PDB entry 7W9V | electron microscopy, 3.95 A resolution | chains G and I of the 11 polymer chains in the assembly

# Chain G
Name: Histone H2A type 1-B/E
From: Homo sapiens
UniProt: P04908 (H2A1B_HUMAN); residues 0-129 here correspond to UniProt positions 1-130 (UniProt number = residue number + 1)
Amino-acid sequence (133 residues; each row starts with the number of its first residue; numbers below 1 keep their minus sign (Gly-3 is residue -3)):
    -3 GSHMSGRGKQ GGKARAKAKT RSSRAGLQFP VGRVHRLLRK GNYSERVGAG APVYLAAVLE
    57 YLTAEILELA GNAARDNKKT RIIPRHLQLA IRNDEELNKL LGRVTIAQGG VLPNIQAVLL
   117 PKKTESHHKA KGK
Not modelled in the structure: -3 to 13, 119-129
Differences from the reference sequence: expression tag (-3 to -1)
Swiss-Prot annotation at these positions:
  - modified residue: Ser1 (N-acetylserine), Arg3 (Citrulline), Lys5 (N6-(2-hydroxyisobutyryl)lysine), Lys9 (N6-(2-hydroxyisobutyryl)lysine), Lys13 (N6-(beta-hydroxybutyryl)lysine), Lys36 (N6-(2-hydroxyisobutyryl)lysine), Lys74 (N6-(2-hydroxyisobutyryl)lysine), Lys75 (N6-(2-hydroxyisobutyryl)lysine), Lys95 (N6-(2-hydroxyisobutyryl)lysine), Gln104 (N5-methylglutamine), Lys118 (N6-(2-hydroxyisobutyryl)lysine), Lys119 (N6-crotonyllysine), Thr120 (Phosphothreonine), Lys125 (N6-crotonyllysine)
  - cross-link (Glycyl lysine isopeptide (Lys-Gly)): Lys13 (interchain with G-Cter in ubiquitin), Lys15 (interchain with G-Cter in ubiquitin), Lys119 (interchain with G-Cter in ubiquitin)

# Chain I
Molecule: 145-nt DNA strand
Sequence (145 nucleotides; row label = number of the first residue in the row; numbers below 1 keep their minus sign (DA-72 is residue -72)):
   -72 ATCAGAATCC CGGTGCCGAG GCCGCTCAAT TGGTCGTAGA CAGCTCTAGC ACCGCTTAAA
   -12 CGCACGTACG CGCTGTCCCC CGCGTTTTAA CCGCCAAGGG GATTACTCCC TAGTCTCCAG
    48 GCACGTGTCA GATATATACA TCGAT

# Chain G / chain I interface
Residue-residue contacts (14):
  Arg29(G) with DC49(I), salt bridge to the phosphate
  Arg35(G) with DA39(I), salt bridge to the phosphate
  Arg42(G) with DT38(I), hydrogen bond to the sugar; DA39(I), phosphate contact
  Val43(G) with DT38(I), sugar contact; DA39(I), hydrogen bond to the phosphate
  Gly44(G) with DT38(I), phosphate contact
  Ala45(G) with DT38(I), hydrogen bond to the phosphate
  Lys75(G) with DG58(I), phosphate contact; DA59(I), salt bridge to the phosphate
  Thr76(G) with DA57(I), phosphate contact; DG58(I), hydrogen bond to the phosphate
  Arg77(G) with DA57(I), hydrogen bond to the sugar; DG58(I), hydrogen bond to the phosphate
Other interface residues (no listed pair), chain I (7 interface residues in all): DG48

# Summary
9 residues of chain G and 7 residues of chain I are in contact; the contacts include 6 hydrogen bonds and 3
salt bridges. Polar contacts include Arg42(G)-DT38(I), Arg77(G)-DA57(I) and Val43(G)-DA39(I).
Here chain G is Histone H2A type 1-B/E (Homo sapiens) and chain I is a 145-nt DNA strand. Entry 7W9V (Cryo-EM
structure of nucleosome in complex with p300 acetyltransferase catalytic core (complex I)) was determined by
electron microscopy.
